7UCF - chains G and H of the 6 polymer chains in the assembly; structure by X-ray diffraction, 4.00 A resolution.

Chain G:
Name: Envelope glycoprotein gp120
Organism: Human immunodeficiency virus 1
UniProtKB: Q2N0S6 (Q2N0S6_9HIV1); the construct lacks a stretch of the UniProt sequence and is renumbered around it, so the offset changes along the chain: 30-139 = UniProt 29-138; 148-185 = UniProt 139-176; 187-309 = UniProt 186-308; 312-321 = UniProt 309-318; 2 more segments
Chain sequence (501 residues; each row starts with the number of its first residue; note: 12 numbers in that range are skipped by the numbering (no residue carries them; nothing is unmodelled there); a row labelled like 185A-185I holds insertion residues (185A, then the next letters in order)):
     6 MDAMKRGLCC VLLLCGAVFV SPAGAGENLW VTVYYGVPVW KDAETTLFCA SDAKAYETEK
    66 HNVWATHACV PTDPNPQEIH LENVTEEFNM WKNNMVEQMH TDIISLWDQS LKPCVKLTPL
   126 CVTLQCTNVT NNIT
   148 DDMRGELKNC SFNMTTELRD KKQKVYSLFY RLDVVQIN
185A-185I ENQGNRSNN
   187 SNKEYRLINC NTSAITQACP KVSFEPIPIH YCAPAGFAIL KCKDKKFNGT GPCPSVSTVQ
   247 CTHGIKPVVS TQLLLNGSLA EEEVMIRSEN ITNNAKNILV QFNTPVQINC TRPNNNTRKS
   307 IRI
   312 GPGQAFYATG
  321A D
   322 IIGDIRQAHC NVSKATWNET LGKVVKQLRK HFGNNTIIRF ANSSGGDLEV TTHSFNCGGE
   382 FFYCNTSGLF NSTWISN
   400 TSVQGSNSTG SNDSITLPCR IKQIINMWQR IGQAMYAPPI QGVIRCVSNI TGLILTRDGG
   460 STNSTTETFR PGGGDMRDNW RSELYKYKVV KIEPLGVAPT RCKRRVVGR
Unresolved in the structure: 6-31, 148-151, 185A-185I, 400-409, 508
Differences from the reference sequence: initiating methionine (6); expression tag (7-29); conflict Gly31 (Ala30 in Q2N0S6), Asn332 (Thr330 in Q2N0S6), Cys501 (Ala498 in Q2N0S6)
Disulfide bonds: Cys54-Cys74, Cys119-Cys205, Cys126-Cys196, Cys131-Cys157, Cys218-Cys247, Cys228-Cys239, Cys296-Cys331, Cys378-Cys445, Cys385-Cys418
Covalent attachments: glycan linked to Asn88, Asn276, Asn332; N-acetylglucosamine (NAG) linked to Asn133, Asn156, Asn160, Asn197, Asn234, Asn262, Asn295, Asn301, Asn355, Asn363, Asn386, Asn392, Asn448
Ligand contacts: alpha-L-fucopyranose (FUC): Ser158, Lys171, Val172, Tyr173

Chain H:
Name: 10-1074 Fab heavy chain
Organism: Homo sapiens
Notes: antibody fragment or engineered binder
Chain sequence (243 residues; row label = number of the first residue in the row):
     1 QVQLQESGPG LVKPSETLSV TCSVSGDSMN NYYWTWIRQS PGKGLEWIGY ISDRESATYN
    61 PSLNSRVVIS RDTSKNQLSL KLNSVTPADT AVYYCATARR GQRIYGVVSF GEFFYYYSMD
   121 VWGKGTTVTV SSASTKGPSV FPLAPSSKST SGGTAALGCL VKDYFPEPVT VSWNSGALTS
   181 GVHTFPAVLQ SSGLYSLSSV VTVPSSSLGT QTYICNVNHK PSNTKVDKRV EPKSCDKHHH
   241 HHH
Unresolved in the structure: 1, 149-153, 236-243
Disulfide bonds: Cys159-Cys215

Interface between chain G and chain H:
Residue-residue contacts (9):
  Thr139(G) with Phe110(H); Gly111(H), hydrogen bond (side chain-backbone); Phe113(H)
  Asp325(G) with Tyr105(H)
  Arg327(G) with Val107(H); Glu112(H), salt bridge
  Gln328(G) with Phe110(H); Glu112(H), hydrogen bond (backbone-side chain)
  Thr415(G) with Phe110(H)
Other interface residues (no listed pair), chain G (9 interface residues in all): Asn137, Ile326, His330, Pro417
Other interface residues (no listed pair), chain H (8 interface residues in all): Gly106, Phe114

Summary:
The interface between chain G and chain H involves 9 residues on one side and 8 on the other; the contacts
include 2 hydrogen bonds and 1 salt bridge. Among the polar pairs are Arg327(G)-Glu112(H), Thr139(G)-Gly111(H)
and Gln328(G)-Glu112(H). Chain G binds alpha-L-fucopyranose.
Chain G is Envelope glycoprotein gp120 (Human immunodeficiency virus 1) and chain H is 10-1074 Fab heavy chain
(Homo sapiens); the structure, Structure of the BG505 SOSIP.664 trimer in complex with neutralizing antibody
Fab fragments 10-1074 and BG24, was determined by X-ray diffraction (same publication as 7UCE and 7UCG).
